8EYQ - chains A and M of the 18 polymer chains in the assembly; structure by electron microscopy, 3.30 A resolution.

# Chain A
Molecule: 16S_rRNA
Organism: Escherichia coli
Sequence (1540 nucleotides; numbered 1 to 1540; the number before each row is that of its first residue):
     1 AAAUUGAAGAGUUUGAUCAUGGCUCAGAUUGAACGCUGGCGGCAGGCCUA
    51 ACACAUGCAAGUCGAACGGUAACAGGAAGAAGCUUGCUUCUUUGCUGACG
   101 AGUGGCGGACGGGUGAGUAAUGUCUGGGAAACUGCCUGAUGGAGGGGGAU
   151 AACUACUGGAAACGGUAGCUAAUACCGCAUAACGUCGCAAGACCAAAGAG
   201 GGGGACCUUCGGGCCUCUUGCCAUCGGAUGUGCCCAGAUGGGAUUAGCUA
   251 GUAGGUGGGGUAACGGCUCACCUAGGCGACGAUCCCUAGCUGGUCUGAGA
   301 GGAUGACCAGCCACACUGGAACUGAGACACGGUCCAGACUCCUACGGGAG
   351 GCAGCAGUGGGGAAUAUUGCACAAUGGGCGCAAGCCUGAUGCAGCCAUGC
   401 CGCGUGUAUGAAGAAGGCCUUCGGGUUGUAAAGUACUUUCAGCGGGGAGG
   451 AAGGGAGUAAAGUUAAUACCUUUGCUCAUUGACGUUACCCGCAGAAGAAG
   501 CACCGGCUAACUCCGUGCCAGCAGCCGCGGUAAUACGGAGGGUGCAAGCG
   551 UUAAUCGGAAUUACUGGGCGUAAAGCGCACGCAGGCGGUUUGUUAAGUCA
   601 GAUGUGAAAUCCCCGGGCUCAACCUGGGAACUGCAUCUGAUACUGGCAAG
   651 CUUGAGUCUCGUAGAGGGGGGUAGAAUUCCAGGUGUAGCGGUGAAAUGCG
   701 UAGAGAUCUGGAGGAAUACCGGUGGCGAAGGCGGCCCCCUGGACGAAGAC
   751 UGACGCUCAGGUGCGAAAGCGUGGGGAGCAAACAGGAUUAGAUACCCUGG
   801 UAGUCCACGCCGUAAACGAUGUCGACUUGGAGGUUGUGCCCUUGAGGCGU
   851 GGCUUCCGGAGCUAACGCGUUAAGUCGACCGCCUGGGGAGUACGGCCGCA
   901 AGGUUAAAACUCAAAUGAAUUGACGGGGGCCCGCACAAGCGGUGGAGCAU
   951 GUGGUUUAAUUCGAUGCAACGCGAAGAACCUUACCUGGUCUUGACAUCCA
  1001 CGGAAGUUUUCAGAGAUGAGAAUGUGCCUUCGGGAACCGUGAGACAGGUG
  1051 CUGCAUGGCUGUCGUCAGCUCGUGUUGUGAAAUGUUGGGUUAAGUCCCGC
  1101 AACGAGCGCAACCCUUAUCCUUUGUUGCCAGCGGUCCGGCCGGGAACUCA
  1151 AAGGAGACUGCCAGUGAUAAACUGGAGGAAGGUGGGGAUGACGUCAAGUC
  1201 AUCAUGGCCCUUACGACCAGGGCUACACACGUGCUACAAUGGCGCAUACA
  1251 AAGAGAAGCGACCUCGCGAGAGCAAGCGGACCUCAUAAAGUGCGUCGUAG
  1301 UCCGGAUUGGAGUCUGCAACUCGACUCCAUGAAGUCGGAAUCGCUAGUAA
  1351 UCGUGGAUCAGAAUGCCACGGUGAAUACGUUCCCGGGCCUUGUACACACC
  1401 GCCCGUCACACCAUGGGAGUGGGUUGCAAAAGAAGUAGGUAGCUUAACCU
  1451 UCGGGAGGGCGCUUACCACUUUGUGAUUCAUGACUGGGGUGAAGUCGUAA
  1501 CAAGGUAACCGUAGGGGAACCUGCGGUUGGAUCACCUCCU
Unresolved in the structure: 1401-1407, 1494-1501
Modified / non-standard residues: 2MG (2N-methylguanosine-5'-monophosphate) at position 1207
Reported in the primary citation:
  - conformationally variable residues (order/disorder transition): C1397 to C1400, A1502 to G1505

# Chain M
Molecule: 30S ribosomal protein S13
Organism: Escherichia coli
Reference sequence: A0A7U9IV78 (A0A7U9IV78_ECOLX); residues 1-118 here = UniProt positions 1-118
Amino-acid sequence (118 residues; each row starts with the number of its first residue):
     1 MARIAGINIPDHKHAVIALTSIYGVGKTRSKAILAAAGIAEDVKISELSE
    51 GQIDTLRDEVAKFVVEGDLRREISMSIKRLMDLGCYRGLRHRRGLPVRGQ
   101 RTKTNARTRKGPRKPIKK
Unresolved in the structure: 1, 116-118

# How chain A and chain M interact
Residue-residue contacts (55):
  A946(A) - Arg113(M)  salt bridge to the phosphate
  G947(A) - Arg107(M)  phosphate contact
  G947(A) - Arg113(M)  salt bridge to the phosphate
  C948(A) - Asn105(M)  phosphate contact
  C948(A) - Ala106(M)  phosphate contact
  C948(A) - Arg107(M)  hydrogen bond to the phosphate
  C948(A) - Thr108(M)  phosphate contact
  A949(A) - Gln100(M)  phosphate contact
  A949(A) - Arg101(M)  phosphate contact
  A949(A) - Asn105(M)  base contact
  U950(A) - Arg101(M)  salt bridge to the phosphate
  U950(A) - Thr104(M)  base contact
  U950(A) - Asn105(M)  base contact
  G951(A) - Arg101(M)  salt bridge to the phosphate
  A1225(A) - Thr102(M)  hydrogen bond to the phosphate
  A1225(A) - Lys103(M)  hydrogen bond to the phosphate
  C1226(A) - Arg90(M)  salt bridge to the phosphate
  C1226(A) - Thr102(M)  hydrogen bond to the sugar
  C1226(A) - Lys103(M)  base contact
  C1226(A) - Lys110(M)  hydrogen bond to the phosphate
  A1227(A) - Leu95(M)  phosphate contact
  A1227(A) - Lys110(M)  salt bridge to the phosphate
  A1227(A) - Lys114(M)  hydrogen bond to the sugar
  C1228(A) - Arg107(M)  salt bridge to the phosphate
  C1228(A) - Lys110(M)  salt bridge to the phosphate
  C1228(A) - Lys114(M)  phosphate contact
  A1229(A) - Arg113(M)  salt bridge to the phosphate
  C1296(A) - His14(M)  sugar contact
  C1302(A) - Lys13(M)  salt bridge to the phosphate
  C1302(A) - His14(M)  base contact
  C1302(A) - Ile17(M)  base contact
  U1307(A) - Gln100(M)  hydrogen bond to the phosphate
  U1307(A) - Thr108(M)  sugar contact
  U1307(A) - Arg109(M)  sugar contact
  U1308(A) - His91(M)  hydrogen bond to the phosphate
  U1308(A) - Pro96(M)  phosphate contact
  U1308(A) - Val97(M)  hydrogen bond to the phosphate
  U1308(A) - Arg98(M)  salt bridge to the phosphate
  U1308(A) - Gln100(M)  hydrogen bond to the phosphate
  G1309(A) - Arg87(M)  salt bridge to the phosphate
  G1309(A) - His91(M)  salt bridge to the phosphate
  G1309(A) - Arg98(M)  salt bridge to the phosphate
  G1310(A) - Arg87(M)  salt bridge to the phosphate
  U1321(A) - Tyr86(M)  sugar contact
  C1328(A) - Thr28(M)  hydrogen bond to the phosphate
  C1328(A) - Arg29(M)  hydrogen bond to the sugar
  A1329(A) - Gly24(M)  phosphate contact
  A1329(A) - Val25(M)  hydrogen bond to the phosphate
  A1329(A) - Gly26(M)  hydrogen bond to the phosphate
  A1329(A) - Arg29(M)  phosphate contact
  U1330(A) - Ile22(M)  phosphate contact
  U1330(A) - Tyr23(M)  sugar contact
  U1330(A) - Gly24(M)  hydrogen bond to the phosphate
  U1330(A) - Val25(M)  hydrogen bond to the phosphate
  U1330(A) - Gly26(M)  phosphate contact
Also at the interface, not in a pair above, chain A (28 interface residues in all): U952, G954, U1295, A1306, C1322, G1323, A1332
Also at the interface, not in a pair above, chain M (34 interface residues in all): Lys27, Ser76, Gly99

# In short
28 residues of chain A and 34 residues of chain M are in contact; the contacts include 16 hydrogen bonds and
15 salt bridges. Polar contacts include C1226(A)-Thr102(M), A1227(A)-Lys114(M) and C1328(A)-Arg29(M). From the
paper: conformational variability at C1397(A) and A1502(A).
Chain A is 16S_rRNA and chain M is 30S ribosomal protein S13, both from Escherichia coli; the structure,
30S_delta_ksgA_h44_inactive_conformation, was determined by electron microscopy, deposited together with 8EYT.
